Entry 8QP6 (X-ray diffraction, 2.59 A resolution); this record covers chains A and E of the 12 polymer chains in the assembly.

[Chain A]
Protein: 1W4K_08
From: Pyrobaculum aerophilum
Sequence (60 residues; each row starts with the number of its first residue):
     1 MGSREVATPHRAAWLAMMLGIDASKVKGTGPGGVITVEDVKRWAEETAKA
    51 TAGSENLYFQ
Disordered / not traced: 1-4, 22, 26-34, 45-60

[Chain E]
Protein: F(ab) IGH526
From: Homo sapiens
Sequence (486 residues; numbered 1 to 486; the number before each row is that of its first residue):
     1 EVQLLEQSGAEVKRPGASVKVSCKASGYTFTSYAIHWVRQAPGQRLEWMG
    51 WINPGNGNAKYSQRFQGRVIISRDTSATTSYMELSSLTSEDTAVYSCARD
   101 RGFDLLTGHYLGLDPWGQGTLVTVSSASTKGPSVFPLAPSSKSTSGGTAA
   151 LGCLVKDYFPEPVTVSWNSGALTSGVHTFPAVLQSSGLYSLSSVVTVPSS
   201 SLGTQTYICNVNHKPSNTKVDKKVEPKSCGSLEDDDDKAGWSHPQFEKGG
   251 GSGGGSGGGSWSHPQFEKEIELTLTQPASASATPGQRVTISCSGSSSNIG
   301 GNTVNWYQHLPGAAPKLLIHNNDLRPSGVPDRFSGSKSGTSASLAVSGLQ
   351 SEDEADYFCAAWDDGLNGWVFGGGTKLTVLGQPKAAPSVTLFPPSSEELQ
   401 ANKATLVCLISDFYPGAVTVAWKADSSPVKAGVETTTPSKQSNNKYAASS
   451 YLSLTPEQWKSHKSYSCQVTHEGSTVEKTVAPTECS
Disordered / not traced: 1, 140-146, 228-486
Disulfide bonds: Cys23-Cys97, Cys153-Cys209

[How chain A and chain E interact]
Pairs across the interface (10):
  Pro9(A) - Leu106(E)
  Pro9(A) - Thr107(E)
  Arg11(A) - Leu105(E)
  Arg11(A) - Leu106(E)
  Arg11(A) - Gly108(E)
  Ala12(A) - Leu106(E)  hydrogen bond (backbone-backbone)
  Thr36(A) - Tyr33(E)
  Glu38(A) - Thr31(E)
  Glu38(A) - Ser32(E)
  Val40(A) - Leu105(E)  hydrophobic
Also at the interface, not in a pair above, chain A (9 interface residues in all): Leu15, Lys25, Val37

[In short]
Chain A and chain E form an interface of 9 and 7 residues respectively, with 1 hydrogen bond. Its one hydrogen
bond, Ala12(A)-Leu106(E), is backbone to backbone.
Here chain A is 1W4K_08 (Pyrobaculum aerophilum) and chain E is F(ab) IGH526 (Homo sapiens). Entry 8QP6
(Crystal structure of Hepatitis C Virus E1 glycoprotein epitope 314-324 scaffold design 1W4K_08 in complex
with ...) was determined by X-ray diffraction, deposited together with 8QP7.
